Entry 9GHJ (X-ray diffraction, 2.09 A resolution); this record covers chains H and L of the 4 polymer chains in the assembly.

[Chain H]
Molecule: JUN1 heavy chain
From: Mus musculus
Sequence (242 residues; numbered -5 to 224 plus 12 insertion-coded residues; the number before each row is that of its first residue; a row labelled like 52A-52C holds insertion residues (52A, then the next letters in order); numbers below 1 keep their minus sign (Glu-5 is residue -5)):
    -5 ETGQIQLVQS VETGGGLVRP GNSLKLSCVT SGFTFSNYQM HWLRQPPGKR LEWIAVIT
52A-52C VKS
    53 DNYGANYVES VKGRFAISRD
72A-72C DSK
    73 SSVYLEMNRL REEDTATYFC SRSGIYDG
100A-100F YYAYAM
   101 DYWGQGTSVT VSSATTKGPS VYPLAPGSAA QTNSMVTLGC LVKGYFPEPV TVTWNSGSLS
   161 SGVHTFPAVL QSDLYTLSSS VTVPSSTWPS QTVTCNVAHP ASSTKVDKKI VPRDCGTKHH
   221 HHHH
Not modelled in the structure: -5 to -4, 128-133, 214-224
Cystine bridges: Cys22-Cys92, Cys140-Cys195

[Chain L]
Molecule: JUN1 light chain
From: Mus musculus
Sequence (217 residues; each row starts with the number of its first residue; numbers below 1 keep their minus sign (Glu-2 is residue -2)):
    -2 ETGSVVMTQS QKFMSTSVGD RVSITCKASQ IVGTSVAWYQ QKAGQSPKLL IYWASTRHTG
    58 VPDRFTAGGS GTDFTLTITN VQSEDLADYF CQQYATYPLT FGSGTKLELK RTDAAPTVSI
   118 FPPSSEQLTS GGASVVCFLN NFYPKDINVK WKIDGSERQN GVLNSWTDQD SKDSTYSMSS
   178 TLTLTKDEYE RHNSYTCEAT HKTSTSPIVK SFNRNEC
Not modelled in the structure: -2 to -1, 212-214
Cystine bridges: Cys23-Cys88, Cys134-Cys194

[How chain H and chain L interact]
Contacting residue pairs - 70 pairs, chain H then chain L:
  Leu37(H) with Phe98(L), hydrophobic
  Gln39(H) with Gln38(L), hydrogen bond
  Arg44(H) with Met4(L), hydrogen bond (side chain-backbone); Phe98(L); Gly99(L); Ser100(L)
  Leu45(H) with Phe98(L)
  Trp47(H) with Tyr94(L), hydrophobic; Pro95(L), hydrophobic; Leu96(L)
  Asn58(H) with Tyr94(L)
  Val60(H) with Pro95(L), hydrophobic
  Phe91(H) with Gly41(L); Gln42(L); Ser43(L)
  Tyr98(H) with Leu46(L), hydrophobic; Tyr49(L), hydrophobic; Trp50(L), hydrogen bond (backbone-side chain)
  Asp99(H) with Tyr49(L); Trp50(L); Thr53(L), hydrogen bond
  Ala100C(H) with Tyr91(L), hydrophobic
  Tyr100D(H) with Gln89(L), hydrogen bond (backbone-side chain); Tyr94(L); Leu96(L), hydrophobic
  Ala100E(H) with Tyr36(L); Gln89(L)
  Met100F(H) with Tyr36(L), hydrogen bond (backbone-side chain); Leu46(L); Leu96(L), hydrophobic
  Asp101(H) with Leu46(L)
  Trp103(H) with Tyr36(L), hydrophobic; Ser43(L); Pro44(L)
  Gly104(H) with Ser43(L)
  Tyr122(H) with Ser121(L); Gln124(L); Ser127(L)
  Pro123(H) with Ser121(L); Glu123(L)
  Leu124(H) with Phe118(L); Val133(L), hydrophobic
  Ala125(H) with Phe118(L); Pro119(L)
  Pro126(H) with Phe118(L)
  Thr137(H) with Ser116(L); Phe118(L)
  Leu138(H) with Phe118(L), hydrophobic
  Leu141(H) with Ser131(L)
  His164(H) with Asn137(L); Asn138(L), hydrogen bond; Ser174(L), hydrogen bond
  Phe166(H) with Phe135(L), hydrophobic; Asn137(L); Ser162(L); Thr164(L); Ser174(L); Met175(L); Ser176(L)
  Pro167(H) with Ser162(L), hydrogen bond (backbone-side chain); Trp163(L)
  Val169(H) with Asn161(L)
  Gln171(H) with Leu160(L)
  Ser178(H) with Phe135(L); Ser176(L), hydrogen bond
  Ser179(H) with Phe135(L)
  Ser180(H) with Phe135(L); Asn137(L), hydrogen bond
  Lys208(H) with Glu123(L)
  Arg213(H) with Pro120(L), hydrogen bond (side chain-backbone)
Interface residues without a listed pair, chain H (41 interface residues in all): Tyr100A, Gln105, Gly127, Gly139, Lys143, Thr165
Interface residues without a listed pair, chain L (48 interface residues in all): Val3, Ala34, His55, Phe87, Asp167, Thr178, Thr180, Phe209

[In short]
41 residues of chain H and 48 residues of chain L are in contact; the contacts include 12 hydrogen bonds.
Among the polar pairs are Gln39(H)-Gln38(L), Arg44(H)-Met4(L) and Tyr98(H)-Trp50(L).
Chain H is JUN1 heavy chain and chain L is JUN1 light chain, both from Mus musculus; the structure, Junin
virus GP1-GP2 heterodimer in complex with Fab of JUN1, was determined by X-ray diffraction, deposited together
with 9GHI and 9QQN.
